PDB entry 8YAX | electron microscopy, 4.90 A resolution (low resolution: residue-level contacts below are approximate; hydrogen-bond / salt-bridge calls are withheld) | chains A and B of the 4 polymer chains in the assembly

Chain A (and B):
Name: Papain-like protease nsp3
From: Severe acute respiratory syndrome coronavirus 2
Notes: EC 3.4.19.12; chain B of this document is another copy of the same molecule, construct and numbering; everything in this record applies to it too
UniProtKB: P0DTD1 (R1AB_SARS2); residues 1-1945 here correspond to UniProt positions 819-2763 (UniProt number = residue number + 818)
Chain sequence (1945 residues; row label = number of the first residue in the row):
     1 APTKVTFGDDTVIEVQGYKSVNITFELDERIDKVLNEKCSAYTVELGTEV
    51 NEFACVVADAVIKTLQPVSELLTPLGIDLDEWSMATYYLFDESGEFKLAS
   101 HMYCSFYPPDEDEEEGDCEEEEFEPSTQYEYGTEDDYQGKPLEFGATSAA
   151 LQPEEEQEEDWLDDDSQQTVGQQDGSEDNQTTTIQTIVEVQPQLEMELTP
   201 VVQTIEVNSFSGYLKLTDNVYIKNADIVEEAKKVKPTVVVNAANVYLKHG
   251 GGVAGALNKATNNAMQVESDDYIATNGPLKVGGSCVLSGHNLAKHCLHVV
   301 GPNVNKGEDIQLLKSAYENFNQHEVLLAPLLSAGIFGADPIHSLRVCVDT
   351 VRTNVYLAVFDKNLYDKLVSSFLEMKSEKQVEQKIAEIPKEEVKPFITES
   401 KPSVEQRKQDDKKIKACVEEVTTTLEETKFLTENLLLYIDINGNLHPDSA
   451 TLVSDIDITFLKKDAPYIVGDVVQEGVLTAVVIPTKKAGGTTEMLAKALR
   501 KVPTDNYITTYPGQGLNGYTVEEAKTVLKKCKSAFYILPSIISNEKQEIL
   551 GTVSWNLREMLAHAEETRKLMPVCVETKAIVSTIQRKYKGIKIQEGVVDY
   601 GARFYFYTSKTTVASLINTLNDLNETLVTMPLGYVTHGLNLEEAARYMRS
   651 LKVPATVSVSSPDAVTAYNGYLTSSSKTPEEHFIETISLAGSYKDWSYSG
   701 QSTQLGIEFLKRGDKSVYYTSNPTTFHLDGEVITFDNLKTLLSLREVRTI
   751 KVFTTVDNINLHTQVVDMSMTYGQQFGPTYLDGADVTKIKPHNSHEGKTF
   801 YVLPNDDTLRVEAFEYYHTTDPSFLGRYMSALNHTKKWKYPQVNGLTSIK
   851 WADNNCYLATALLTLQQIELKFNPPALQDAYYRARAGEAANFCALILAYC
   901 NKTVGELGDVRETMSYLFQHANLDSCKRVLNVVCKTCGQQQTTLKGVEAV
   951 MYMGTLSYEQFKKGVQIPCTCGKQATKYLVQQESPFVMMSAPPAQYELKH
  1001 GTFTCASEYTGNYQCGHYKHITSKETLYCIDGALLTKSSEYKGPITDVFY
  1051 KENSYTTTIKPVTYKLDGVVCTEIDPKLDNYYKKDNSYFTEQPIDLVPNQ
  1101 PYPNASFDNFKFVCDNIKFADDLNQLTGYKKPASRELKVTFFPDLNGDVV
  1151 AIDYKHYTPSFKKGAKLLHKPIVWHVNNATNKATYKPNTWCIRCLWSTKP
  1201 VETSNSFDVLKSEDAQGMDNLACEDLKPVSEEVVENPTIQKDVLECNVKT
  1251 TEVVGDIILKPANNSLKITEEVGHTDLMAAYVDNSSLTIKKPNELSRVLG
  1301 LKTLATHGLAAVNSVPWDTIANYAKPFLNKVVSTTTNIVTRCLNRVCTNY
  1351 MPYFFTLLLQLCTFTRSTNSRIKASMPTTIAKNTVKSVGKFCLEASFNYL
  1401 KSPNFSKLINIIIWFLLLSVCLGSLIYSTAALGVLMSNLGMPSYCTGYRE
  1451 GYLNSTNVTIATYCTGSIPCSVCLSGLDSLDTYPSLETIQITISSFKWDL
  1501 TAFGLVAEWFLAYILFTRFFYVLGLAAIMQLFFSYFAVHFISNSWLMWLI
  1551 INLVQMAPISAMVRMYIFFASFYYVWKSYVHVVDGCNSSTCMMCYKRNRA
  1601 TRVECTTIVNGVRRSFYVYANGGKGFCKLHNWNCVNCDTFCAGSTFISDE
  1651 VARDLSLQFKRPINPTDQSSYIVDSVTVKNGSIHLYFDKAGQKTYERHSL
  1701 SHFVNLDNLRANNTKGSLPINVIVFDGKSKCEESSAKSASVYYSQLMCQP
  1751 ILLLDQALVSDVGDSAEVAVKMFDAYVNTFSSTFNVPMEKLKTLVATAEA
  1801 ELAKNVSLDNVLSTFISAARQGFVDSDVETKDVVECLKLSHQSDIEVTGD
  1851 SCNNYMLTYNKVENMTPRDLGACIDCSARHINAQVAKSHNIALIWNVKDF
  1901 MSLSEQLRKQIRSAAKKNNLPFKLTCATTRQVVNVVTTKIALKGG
Unresolved in the structure: 1-416, 1196-1410 (chain B: 1-1402)
Disulfides: Cys-1445/Cys-1473, Cys-1464/Cys-1470
Reported in the primary citation:
  - mutagenesis - V1458A/L1480A: unchanged binding to Papain-like protease nsp3 (chain A)
  - mutagenesis - V1458E/L1480E: decreased binding to Papain-like protease nsp3 (chain A)
  - mutagenesis - D1478A/Y1483A/L1486A/Q1490A, D1478E/Y1483E/L1486E/Q1490E: abolished binding to Papain-like protease nsp3 (chain A)
  - mutagenesis - R1613A/R1614A, R1613E/R1614E: abolished growth in response to viral replication capacity
  - mutagenesis - R1614Q: unchanged growth
  - mutagenesis - R1614K: abolished growth

Chain A / chain B interface:
Residue-residue contacts (12):
  Lys-1497(A) with His-1539(B)
  Trp-1498(A) with Phe-1540(B); Ile-1541(B)
  Asp-1499(A) with Ile-1541(B)
  Leu-1500(A) with Phe-1540(B)
  Thr-1501(A) with Ser-1542(B); Asn-1543(B)
  Glu-1508(A) with Trp-1545(B); Leu-1546(B)
  Leu-1511(A) with Leu-1546(B)
  Arg-1564(A) with Trp-1545(B)
  Phe-1568(A) with Trp-1545(B)
Interface residues without a listed pair, chain A (11 interface residues in all): Gly-1504, Ala-1507
Interface residues without a listed pair, chain B (9 interface residues in all): Phe-1536, Ser-1544

Summary:
11 residues of chain A and 9 residues of chain B are in contact. From the paper: D1478A/Y1483A/L1486A/Q1490A
and D1478E/Y1483E/L1486E/Q1490E of chain A abolish binding to Papain-like protease nsp3 (chain A);
R1613A/R1614A and R1613E/R1614E of chain A abolish growth in response to viral replication capacity; 8
substitutions were tested in all.
Chain A and chain B are both Papain-like protease nsp3 (Severe acute respiratory syndrome coronavirus 2); the
structure, SARS-CoV-2 DMV nsp3-4 pore complex (full-pore), was determined by electron microscopy, deposited
together with 8YB5 and 8YB7.
